6CP3 - chains K and T of the 27 polymer chains in the assembly; structure by electron microscopy, 3.80 A resolution.

# Chain K (and T)
Protein: ATP synthase subunit 9, mitochondrial
Source organism: Saccharomyces cerevisiae
Notes: chain T of this document is another copy of the same molecule, construct and numbering; everything in this record applies to it too
UniProtKB: P61829 (ATP9_YEAST); numbering as in UniProt (aligned over 1-76)
Sequence (76 residues; row label = number of the first residue in the row):
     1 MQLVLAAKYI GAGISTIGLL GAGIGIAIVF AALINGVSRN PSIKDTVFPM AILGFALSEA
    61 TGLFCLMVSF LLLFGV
Disordered / not traced: 75-76
Modified positions: Met1 (N-formylmethionine; FME)
Swiss-Prot annotation at these positions:
  - site: Glu59 (Reversibly protonated during proton transport)
  - modified residue: Met1 (N-formylmethionine)
  - natural variant: Thr46 (T46L: In strain: DS400/A3 and KL14-4A), Leu53 (L53F: In strain: DS400/A3, DS401 and 1 more), Leu57 (L57V: In oligomycin-resistant mutant and cross-resistance to venturicidin), Cys65 (C65S: In oligomycin-resistant mutant)
From the paper describing this entry:
  - conformationally variable residues (domain motion): Glu59
  - catalytic residues: Glu59

# Chain K / chain T interface
Pairs across the interface - 66 pairs, chain K then chain T:
  Gln2(K) with Met1(T)
  Leu3(K) with Leu3(T), hydrophobic
  Ala6(K) with Ala7(T)
  Tyr9(K) with Val4(T), hydrophobic; Lys8(T); Gly11(T); Leu72(T)
  Ile10(K) with Ala7(T); Ile10(T), hydrophobic; Gly11(T); Ile14(T)
  Gly13(K) with Gly11(T); Ile14(T); Ser15(T)
  Ile14(K) with Ile14(T), hydrophobic
  Thr16(K) with Cys65(T); Val68(T)
  Ile17(K) with Ile14(T); Ile17(T), hydrophobic; Gly18(T); Cys65(T), hydrophobic
  Leu19(K) with Gly18(T); Thr61(T); Gly62(T); Cys65(T), hydrophobic
  Leu20(K) with Leu20(T), hydrophobic; Gly21(T)
  Ala22(K) with Thr61(T)
  Gly23(K) with Gly21(T); Ala22(T); Gly25(T); Thr61(T)
  Ile24(K) with Gly21(T)
  Ile26(K) with Leu57(T); Ser58(T); Thr61(T)
  Ala27(K) with Gly25(T); Ile28(T), hydrophobic; Val29(T)
  Ile28(K) with Ile28(T), hydrophobic
  Phe30(K) with Gly54(T)
  Ala31(K) with Ile28(T); Ala32(T)
  Leu33(K) with Met50(T), hydrophobic
  Ile34(K) with Val29(T); Ala32(T); Leu33(T); Met50(T), hydrophobic
  Asn35(K) with Ala32(T); Asn35(T); Arg39(T)
  Val37(K) with Ile43(T); Val47(T), hydrophobic; Met50(T), hydrophobic
  Ser38(K) with Gly36(T); Arg39(T), hydrogen bond; Asn40(T); Ile43(T)
  Pro41(K) with Asn40(T); Ile43(T), hydrophobic
  Lys44(K) with Met50(T), hydrogen bond
  Phe55(K) with Leu57(T), hydrophobic
  Glu59(K) with Thr61(T)
  Leu66(K) with Phe64(T), hydrophobic
  Leu73(K) with Leu71(T), hydrophobic; Leu72(T), hydrophobic
Also at the interface, not in a pair above, chain K (33 interface residues in all): Ala12, Arg39, Phe48
Also at the interface, not in a pair above, chain T (39 interface residues in all): Thr46, Ala51, Leu53

# Overview
33 residues of chain K and 39 residues of chain T are in contact; the contacts include 2 hydrogen bonds. Polar
contacts include Ser38(K)-Arg39(T) and Lys44(K)-Met50(T). The paper reports the catalytic residue Glu59(K);
conformational variability at Glu59(K).
Chain K and chain T are both ATP synthase subunit 9, mitochondrial (Saccharomyces cerevisiae); the structure,
Monomer yeast ATP synthase (F1Fo) reconstituted in nanodisc with inhibitor of oligomycin bound, was determined
by electron microscopy (same publication as 6CP5, 6CP6 and 6CP7).
